PDB entry 3OJJ | X-ray diffraction, 1.72 A resolution | chains A and D of the 4 polymer chains in the assembly

== Chain A (and D) ==
Protein: Homoprotocatechuate 2,3-dioxygenase
From: Brevibacterium fuscum
Notes: EC 1.13.11.15; chain D of this document is another copy of the same molecule, construct and numbering; everything in this record applies to it too
UniProtKB: Q45135 (Q45135_9MICO); residue numbers follow UniProt; this construct covers 1-365
Sequence (365 residues; each row starts with the number of its first residue):
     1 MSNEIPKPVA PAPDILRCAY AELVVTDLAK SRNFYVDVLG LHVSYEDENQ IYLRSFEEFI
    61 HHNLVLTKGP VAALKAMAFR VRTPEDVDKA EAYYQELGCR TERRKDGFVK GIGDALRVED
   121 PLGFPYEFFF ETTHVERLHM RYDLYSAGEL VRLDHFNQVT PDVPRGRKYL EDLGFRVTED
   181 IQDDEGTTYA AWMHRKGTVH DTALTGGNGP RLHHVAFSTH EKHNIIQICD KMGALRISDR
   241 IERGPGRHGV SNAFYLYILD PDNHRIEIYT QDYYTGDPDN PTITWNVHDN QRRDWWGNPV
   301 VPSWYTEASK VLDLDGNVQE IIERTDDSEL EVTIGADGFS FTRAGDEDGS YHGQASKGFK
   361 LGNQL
Unresolved in the structure: 1-3, 359-365 (chain D: 1-3, 363-365)
Ion coordination: Co2+: His155, His214, Glu267

== Chain A / chain D interface ==
Contacting residue pairs (21):
  Met140(A) - Ala234(D)
  Tyr142(A) - Gln227(D)  hydrogen bond (backbone-side chain)
  Tyr142(A) - Asp230(D)
  Tyr142(A) - Lys231(D)
  Tyr142(A) - Ala234(D)
  Asp143(A) - Lys231(D)
  Asp143(A) - Ala234(D)
  Asp143(A) - Leu235(D)
  Tyr145(A) - Ala147(D)  hydrophobic
  Tyr145(A) - Gln227(D)
  Ala147(A) - Ala147(D)
  His223(A) - His223(D)  hydrogen bond
  Gln227(A) - Tyr142(D)  hydrogen bond (side chain-backbone)
  Gln227(A) - Tyr145(D)
  Asp230(A) - Tyr142(D)
  Lys231(A) - Tyr142(D)
  Lys231(A) - Asp143(D)
  Ala234(A) - Met140(D)
  Ala234(A) - Tyr142(D)
  Ala234(A) - Asp143(D)
  Leu235(A) - Asp143(D)
Also at the interface, not in a pair above, chain A (14 interface residues in all): Arg141, Ser146, Glu221
Also at the interface, not in a pair above, chain D (14 interface residues in all): Arg141, Ser146, Glu221

== Overview ==
The chain A/chain D interface involves 14 residues from each chain; the contacts include 3 hydrogen bonds.
Polar pairs include Tyr142(A)-Gln227(D) and His223(A)-His223(D). His155(A), His214(A) and Glu267(A) coordinate
Co2+.
Chain A and chain D are both Homoprotocatechuate 2,3-dioxygenase (Brevibacterium fuscum); the structure,
Structure of Co-substituted Homoprotocatechuate 2,3-Dioxygenase from B.fuscum at 1.72 Ang resolution, was
determined by X-ray diffraction (same publication as 3OJK, 3OJN and 3OJT).
